Entry 7BGG (X-ray diffraction, 1.04 A resolution); this record covers chain A.

[Chain A]
Protein: heterocyclic toxin methyltransferase (Rv0560c)
From: Mycobacterium tuberculosis (strain ATCC 25618 / H37Rv)
Notes: EC 2.1.1.374
Reference sequence: P9WKL5 (Y560_MYCTU); numbering as in UniProt (aligned over 18-241)
Sequence (245 residues; row label = number of the first residue in the row; note: 17 numbers in that range are skipped by the numbering (no residue carries them; nothing is unmodelled there); numbers below 1 keep their minus sign (Met-20 is residue -20)):
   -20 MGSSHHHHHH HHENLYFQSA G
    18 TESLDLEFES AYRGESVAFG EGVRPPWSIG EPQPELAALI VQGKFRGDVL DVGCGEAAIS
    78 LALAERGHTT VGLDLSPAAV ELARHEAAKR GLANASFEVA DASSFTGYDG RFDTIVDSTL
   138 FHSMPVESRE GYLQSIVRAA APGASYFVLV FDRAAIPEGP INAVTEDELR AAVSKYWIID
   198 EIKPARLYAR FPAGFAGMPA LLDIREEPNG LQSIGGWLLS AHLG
Unresolved in the structure: -20 to 0, 32-39
Differences from the reference sequence: initiating methionine (-20); expression tag (-19 to 0)
Curated features (UniProtKB/Swiss-Prot):
  - mutagenesis: Ser140 (S140A: 6.7-fold increase in catalytic efficiency with componud 14 as substrate)
Bound ions: Na+ near Ser140 (its only coordinating residue here)
Small-molecule neighbours: S-adenosylhomocysteine (SAH): Phe25, Tyr29, Trp44, Asp68, Gly70, Cys71, Gly72, Leu90, Asp91, Leu92, Ser93, Ala117, Asp118, Ala119, Ser120, Ser135, Thr136, Leu137, Ser140, Met141

[Summary]
Chain A binds S-adenosylhomocysteine. UniProt lists one mutagenesis site.
Chain A is heterocyclic toxin methyltransferase (Rv0560c) (Mycobacterium tuberculosis (strain ATCC 25618 /
H37Rv)); the structure, Crystal structure of the heterocyclic toxin methyltransferase from Mycobacterium
tuberculosis, was determined by X-ray diffraction, deposited together with 7NDM, 7NMK and 7NOY.
